PDB entry 9B61 | electron microscopy, 2.81 A resolution | chains F and B of the 8 polymer chains in the assembly

# Chain F
Protein: Voltage-dependent calcium channel gamma-2 subunit
From: Mus musculus
Reference sequence: O88602 (CCG2_MOUSE); numbering as in UniProt (aligned over 1-323)
Sequence (323 residues; numbered 1 to 323; the number before each row is that of its first residue):
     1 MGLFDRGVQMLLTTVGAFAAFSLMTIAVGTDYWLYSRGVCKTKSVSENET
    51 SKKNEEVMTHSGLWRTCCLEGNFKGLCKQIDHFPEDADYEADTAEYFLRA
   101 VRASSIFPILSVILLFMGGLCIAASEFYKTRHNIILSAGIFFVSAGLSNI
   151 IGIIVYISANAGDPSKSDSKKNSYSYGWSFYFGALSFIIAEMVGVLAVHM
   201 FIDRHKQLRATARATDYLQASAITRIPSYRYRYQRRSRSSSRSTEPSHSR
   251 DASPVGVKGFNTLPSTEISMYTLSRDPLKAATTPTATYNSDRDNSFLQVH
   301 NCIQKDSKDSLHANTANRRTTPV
Not modelled in the structure: 1-4, 43-54, 163-172, 215-323
Swiss-Prot annotation at these positions:
  - modified residue: Ser253 (Phosphoserine), Tyr271 (Phosphotyrosine), Thr321 (Phosphothreonine)
  - glycosylation: Asn48 (N-linked (GlcNAc...) asparagine)
  - mutagenesis: Thr321 (T321A: Abolishes phosphorylation; T321D/E: No interaction with DLG1 and DLG4), Val323 (V323A: No interaction with DLG1 and DLG4)
Cystine bridges: Cys40-Cys68, Cys67-Cys77

# Chain B
Protein: Isoform Flip of Glutamate receptor 2
From: Rattus norvegicus
Reference sequence: P19491 (GRIA2_RAT), isoform P19491-2; the construct has insertions or renumbered stretches relative to UniProt, so the offset changes along the chain: -20 to 847 = UniProt 1-868; 855-868 = UniProt 870-883
Sequence (889 residues; each row starts with the number of its first residue; numbers below 1 keep their minus sign (Met-20 is residue -20)):
   -20 MQKIMHISVLLSPVLWGLIFGVSSNSIQIGGLFPRGADQEYSAFRVGMVQ
    30 FSTSEFRLTPHIDNLEVANSFAVTNAFCSQFSRGVYAIFGFYDKKSVNTI
    80 TSFCGTLHVSFITPSFPTDGTHPFVIQMRPDLKGALLSLIEYYQWDKFAY
   130 LYDSDRGLSTLQAVLDSAAEKKWQVTAINVGNINNDKKDETYRSLFQDLE
   180 LKKERRVILDCERDKVNDIVDQVITIGKHVKGYHYIIANLGFTDGDLLKI
   230 QFGGANVSGFQIVDYDDSLVSKFIERWSTLEEKEYPGAHTATIKYTSALT
   280 YDAVQVMTEAFRNLRKQRIEISRRGNAGDCLANPAVPWGQGVEIERALKQ
   330 VQVEGLSGNIKFDQNGKRINYTINIMELKTNGPRKIGYWSEVDKMVVTLT
   380 ELPSGNDTSGLENKTVVVTTILESPYVMMKKNHEMLEGNERYEGYCVDLA
   430 AEIAKHCGFKYKLTIVGDGKYGARDADTKIWNGMVGELVYGKADIAIAPL
   480 TITLVREEVIDFSKPFMSLGISIMIKKPQKSKPGVFSFLDPLAYEIWMCI
   530 VFAYIGVSVVLFLVSRFSPYEWHTEEFEDGRETQSSESTNEFGIFNSLWF
   580 SLGAFMQQGCDISPRSLSGRIVGGVWWFFTLIIISSYTANLAAFLTVERM
   630 VSPIESAEDLSKQTEIAYGTLDSGSTKEFFRRSKIAVFDKMWTYMRSAEP
   680 SVFVRTTAEGVARVRKSKGKYAYLLESTMNEYIEQRKPCDTMKVGGNLDS
   730 KGYDIATPKGSSLGTPVNLAVLKLSEQGVLDKLKNKWWYDKGECGAKDSG
   780 SKEKTSALSLSNVAGVFYILVGGLGLAMLVALIEFCYKSRAEAKRMKVAK
   830 NPQNINPSSSQNSQNFATDYKDDDDKEGYNVYGIESVKI
Not modelled in the structure: -20 to 392, 552-566, 774-780, 826-868
Differences from the reference sequence: conflict Asp733 (Gly754 in P19491); insertion (848, 850-854)
Swiss-Prot annotation at these positions:
  - region: Ala846, Thr847, Tyr849, Lys855 to Gly862 (Required for interaction with IQSEC1)
  - binding site (L-glutamate): Pro478, Thr480, Arg485, Ser654, Thr655, Glu705
  - site: Arg453 (Interaction with the cone snail toxin Con-ikot-ikot), Ile633 (Crucial to convey clamshell closure to channel opening), Arg660 (Interaction with the cone snail toxin Con-ikot-ikot), Lys752 (Interaction with the cone snail toxin Con-ikot-ikot)
  - modified residue: Ser662 (Phosphoserine), Ser696 (Phosphoserine), Ser839 (Phosphoserine), Ser842 (Phosphoserine), Tyr861 (Phosphotyrosine), Ser865 (Phosphoserine)
  - lipidation (S-palmitoyl cysteine): Cys589, Cys815
  - glycosylation (N-linked (GlcNAc...) asparagine): Asn235, Asn349, Asn385, Asn392
Cystine bridges: Cys718-Cys773

# Chain F / chain B interface
Residue-residue contacts (28):
  Arg37(F) - Lys641(B)
  Leu136(F) - Phe546(B)  hydrophobic
  Ile140(F) - Leu542(B)  hydrophobic
  Val143(F) - Val538(B)  hydrophobic
  Val143(F) - Val539(B)  hydrophobic
  Val143(F) - Leu542(B)  hydrophobic
  Ile150(F) - Phe531(B)  hydrophobic
  Ile154(F) - Cys528(B)  hydrophobic
  Tyr174(F) - Glu524(B)  hydrogen bond
  Tyr176(F) - Glu524(B)  hydrogen bond
  Phe180(F) - Met527(B)  hydrophobic
  Tyr181(F) - Tyr523(B)  hydrogen bond
  Ala184(F) - Phe531(B)  hydrophobic
  Phe187(F) - Phe531(B)
  Phe187(F) - Gly535(B)
  Glu191(F) - Gly535(B)
  Glu191(F) - Val538(B)
  Val195(F) - Val538(B)  hydrophobic
  Val195(F) - Phe541(B)  hydrophobic
  Val195(F) - Ile573(B)  hydrophobic
  Val198(F) - Phe541(B)  hydrophobic
  Val198(F) - Leu542(B)  hydrophobic
  Phe201(F) - Phe546(B)
  Phe201(F) - Pro548(B)  hydrophobic
  Ile202(F) - Arg545(B)
  Ile202(F) - Trp551(B)  hydrophobic
  His205(F) - Pro548(B)
  Arg209(F) - Trp551(B)
Interface residues without a listed pair, chain F (24 interface residues in all): Gly139, Leu147, Ile153, Ile157, Ile188
Interface residues without a listed pair, chain B (17 interface residues in all): Ile534

# Summary
24 residues of chain F face 17 of chain B across their interface, with 3 hydrogen bonds. Among the polar pairs
are Tyr174(F)-Glu524(B), Tyr176(F)-Glu524(B) and Tyr181(F)-Tyr523(B). Curated annotation (UniProt) lists 2
mutagenesis sites on chain F; 6 L-glutamate-binding residues on chain B.
Chain F is Voltage-dependent calcium channel gamma-2 subunit (Mus musculus) and chain B is Isoform Flip of
Glutamate receptor 2 (Rattus norvegicus); the structure, GluA2 flip Q in complex with TARPgamma2 at pH5,
consensus structure of LBD-TMD-TARPgamma2, was determined by electron microscopy together with 9B5Z, 9B60,
9B63, 9B64, 9B67 and 9B6A from the same study.
